7NQ0 - chain AAA; structure by X-ray diffraction, 1.30 A resolution.

== Chain AAA ==
Protein: Bromodomain-containing protein 2
Organism: Homo sapiens
UniProt: P25440 (BRD2_HUMAN); numbering as in UniProt (aligned over 344-455)
Sequence (115 residues; numbered 341 to 455; the number before each row is that of its first residue):
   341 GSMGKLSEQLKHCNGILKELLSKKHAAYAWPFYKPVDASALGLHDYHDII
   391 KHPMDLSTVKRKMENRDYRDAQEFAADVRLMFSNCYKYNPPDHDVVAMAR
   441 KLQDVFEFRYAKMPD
Not modelled in the structure: 341-342
Construct notes: expression tag (341-343)
Small-molecule neighbours: ULN (N2-methyl-N4-[(1R,5S)-3-oxabicyclo[3.1.0]hexan-6-yl]-6-[(1S)-1-phenylethyl]pyridine-2,4-dicarboxamide): Trp370, Pro371, Phe372, Val376, Leu381, Leu383, Tyr428, Asn429, Pro430, His433, Asp434, Val435, Met438
Curated features (UniProtKB/Swiss-Prot):
  - mutagenesis: Val376 (V376A: Abolished binding to histone H4 acetylated at 'Lys-12' (H4K12ac)), Leu381 (L381A: Reduced binding to histone H4 acetylated at 'Lys-12' (H4K12ac)), Leu383 (L383A: Reduced binding to histone H4 acetylated at 'Lys-12' (H4K12ac)), Asn429 (N429A: Abolished binding to histone H4 acetylated at 'Lys-12' (H4K12ac))

== Overview ==
Ligands of chain AAA: compound ULN. UniProt lists 4 mutagenesis sites.
Chain AAA is Bromodomain-containing protein 2 (Homo sapiens); the structure, C-TERMINAL BROMODOMAIN OF HUMAN
BRD2 WITH oxabicyclo(hexan-6-yl)-N2-methyl-6-((S)-1-phenylethyl)pyridine-2,4-dicarboxamide, was determined by
X-ray diffraction together with 7NPY, 7NPZ, 7NQ1, 7NQ2 and 7NQ3 from the same study.
